Entry 4EU2 (X-ray diffraction, 2.51 A resolution); this record covers chains D and E of the 28 polymer chains in the assembly.

== Chain D ==
Molecule: Proteasome component PRE6
From: Saccharomyces cerevisiae
Notes: EC 3.4.25.1
UniProtKB: P40303 (PSA7_YEAST); residues 3-243 here = UniProt positions 3-243
Sequence (241 residues; each row starts with the number of its first residue):
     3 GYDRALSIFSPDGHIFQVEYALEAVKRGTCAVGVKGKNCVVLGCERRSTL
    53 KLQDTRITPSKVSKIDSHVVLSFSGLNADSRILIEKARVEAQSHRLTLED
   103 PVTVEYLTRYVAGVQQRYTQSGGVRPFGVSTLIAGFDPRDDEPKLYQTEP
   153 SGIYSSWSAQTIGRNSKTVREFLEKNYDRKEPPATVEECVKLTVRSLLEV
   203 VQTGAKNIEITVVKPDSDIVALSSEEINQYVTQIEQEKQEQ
Swiss-Prot annotation at these positions:
  - modified residue: T60 (Phosphothreonine)

== Chain E ==
Molecule: Proteasome component PUP2
From: Saccharomyces cerevisiae
Notes: EC 3.4.25.1
UniProtKB: P32379 (PSA5_YEAST); residue numbers follow UniProt; this construct covers 9-250
Sequence (242 residues; each row starts with the number of its first residue):
     9 DRGVSTFSPEGRLFQVEYSLEAIKLGSTAIGIATKEGVVLGVEKRATSPL
    59 LESDSIEKIVEIDRHIGCAMSGLTADARSMIEHARTAAVTHNLYYDEDIN
   109 VESLTQSVCDLALRFGEGASGEERLMSRPFGVALLIAGHDADDGYQLFHA
   159 EPSGTFYRYNAKAIGSGSEGAQAELLNEWHSSLTLKEAELLVLKILKQVM
   209 EEKLDENNAQLSCITKQDGFKIYDNEKTAELIKELKEKEAAE

== How chain D and chain E interact ==
Pairs across the interface (69):
  D5(D) with E125(E); G126(E), hydrogen bond (side chain-backbone)
  R6(D) with D9(E); E125(E)
  A7(D) with V12(E), hydrophobic; E125(E), hydrogen bond (backbone-side chain); S135(E)
  S9(D) with S135(E), hydrogen bond (backbone-side chain); R136(E)
  I10(D) with V12(E), hydrophobic; Q23(E)
  F11(D) with Q23(E), hydrogen bond (backbone-side chain); Y26(E); S27(E); L81(E), hydrophobic; R136(E); P137(E); G139(E)
  S12(D) with Y26(E)
  P13(D) with Y26(E), hydrophobic; E29(E)
  D14(D) with E29(E)
  G15(D) with Y26(E); E29(E); A30(E)
  I17(D) with R136(E)
  K37(D) with E60(E), salt bridge
  A114(D) with R86(E)
  G115(D) with R86(E)
  Q118(D) with A83(E); D84(E); R86(E); R136(E)
  T121(D) with S135(E); R136(E), hydrogen bond (backbone-side chain)
  Q122(D) with M134(E); S135(E), hydrogen bond (backbone-backbone); R136(E); F138(E)
  S123(D) with S135(E), hydrogen bond (backbone-side chain)
  G124(D) with L133(E); S135(E)
  S153(D) with A83(E)
  G154(D) with A83(E); R86(E), hydrogen bond (backbone-side chain)
  I155(D) with T82(E); A83(E)
  Y156(D) with R86(E)
  S157(D) with L59(E); S63(E)
  S158(D) with L59(E); E60(E), hydrogen bond (backbone-backbone); S63(E), hydrogen bond (backbone-side chain)
  W159(D) with S56(E); L58(E); L59(E); E60(E)
  S160(D) with L58(E), hydrogen bond (backbone-backbone); E60(E)
  A161(D) with L58(E)
  L175(D) with L58(E), hydrophobic
  E176(D) with S56(E), hydrogen bond; P57(E); L58(E)
  Y179(D) with L58(E), hydrophobic
  R181(D) with P57(E), hydrogen bond (side chain-backbone); L58(E); L59(E), hydrogen bond (side chain-backbone); E60(E)
Also at the interface, not in a pair above, chain D (35 interface residues in all): H16, R111, R172
Also at the interface, not in a pair above, chain E (31 interface residues in all): L33, T55, D62, S87

== In short ==
35 residues of chain D and 31 residues of chain E are in contact, with 14 hydrogen bonds and 1 salt bridge.
Polar contacts include K37(D)-E60(E), D5(D)-G126(E) and A7(D)-E125(E).
Chain D is Proteasome component PRE6 and chain E is Proteasome component PUP2, both from Saccharomyces
cerevisiae; the structure, Crystal structure of 20s proteasome with novel inhibitor K-7174, was determined by
X-ray diffraction.
